5NZP - chains B and A; structure by X-ray diffraction, 1.30 A resolution.

# Chain B (and A)
Molecule: D-3-phosphoglycerate dehydrogenase
Organism: Homo sapiens
Notes: EC 1.1.1.95, 1.1.1.399, 1.1.1.37; chain A of this document is another copy of the same molecule, construct and numbering; everything in this record applies to it too
UniProt: O43175 (SERA_HUMAN); numbering as in UniProt (aligned over 96-299)
Sequence (204 residues; each row starts with the number of its first residue):
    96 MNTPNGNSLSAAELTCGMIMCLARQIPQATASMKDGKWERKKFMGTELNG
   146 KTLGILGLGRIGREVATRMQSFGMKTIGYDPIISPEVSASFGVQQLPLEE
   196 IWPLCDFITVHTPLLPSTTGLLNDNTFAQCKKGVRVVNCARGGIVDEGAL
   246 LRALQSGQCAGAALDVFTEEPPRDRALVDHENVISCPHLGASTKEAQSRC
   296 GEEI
Unresolved in the structure: 96-99, 295-299
Ligand contacts: 1,2-benzoxazol-3-ol (9EW): Leu151, Gly152, Tyr174, Asp175, Pro176, Leu193, Thr207, Leu210, Ser212, Thr213, Leu216
UniProt features mapped onto this chain:
  - active site: Arg236, Glu265, His283 (Proton donor)
  - binding site (NAD(+)): Arg155, Ile156, Asp175, Thr207, Cys234 to Arg236, Asp260, His283 to Ala286
  - natural variant: Arg135 (R135W: In PHGDHD), Gly140 (G140R: In NLS1), Arg163 (R163Q: In NLS1), Val261 (V261M: In PHGDHD)

# How chain B and chain A interact
Residue-residue contacts (133; chain B residue first):
  Leu104(B) with Glu142(A); Asn144(A)
  Ser105(B) with Arg119(A), hydrogen bond (backbone-side chain); Glu142(A), hydrogen bond
  Glu108(B) with Met115(A); Glu142(A); Leu143(A), hydrogen bond (side chain-backbone); Asn144(A), hydrogen bond (side chain-backbone)
  Leu109(B) with Arg119(A); Ile121(A), hydrophobic
  Cys111(B) with Met115(A); Phe167(A), hydrophobic
  Gly112(B) with Met115(A); Ile121(A)
  Met115(B) with Glu108(A); Cys111(A); Gly112(A); Met115(A), hydrophobic; Phe167(A), hydrophobic
  Cys116(B) with Cys116(A), hydrogen bond; Ile121(A), hydrophobic
  Arg119(B) with Ser105(A), hydrogen bond (side chain-backbone); Leu109(A); Leu284(A), hydrogen bond (side chain-backbone); Gly285(A), hydrogen bond (side chain-backbone); Ser287(A); Thr288(A)
  Ile121(B) with Leu109(A), hydrophobic; Gly112(A); Cys116(A), hydrophobic
  Pro122(B) with Pro122(A), hydrophobic; Thr125(A)
  Ala124(B) with Ser280(A); Cys281(A), hydrophobic
  Thr125(B) with Pro122(A); Ile279(A); Ser280(A), hydrogen bond (side chain-backbone)
  Met128(B) with Phe262(A), hydrophobic; Arg270(A), hydrogen bond (backbone-side chain); Val273(A); Ser280(A); Cys281(A); Pro282(A)
  Lys129(B) with Val273(A), hydrogen bond (side chain-backbone); Asp274(A); His275(A), hydrogen bond (side chain-backbone); Val278(A), hydrogen bond (side chain-backbone)
  Gly131(B) with Arg270(A)
  Trp133(B) with Phe262(A), hydrophobic; Glu265(A); Pro266(A), hydrophobic; Pro267(A); Pro282(A), hydrophobic; His283(A)
  Glu134(B) with Pro282(A)
  Arg135(B) with Pro282(A), hydrogen bond (side chain-backbone); His283(A), hydrogen bond (side chain-backbone); Leu284(A); Ser287(A)
  Phe138(B) with Leu284(A), hydrophobic
  Met139(B) with Ser287(A); Thr288(A); Lys289(A); Gln292(A)
  Gly140(B) with Ser287(A), hydrogen bond (backbone-backbone); Thr288(A); Lys289(A), hydrogen bond (backbone-backbone)
  Thr141(B) with Thr288(A); Lys289(A); Glu290(A)
  Glu142(B) with Leu104(A); Ser105(A), hydrogen bond; Glu108(A); Thr288(A); Glu290(A), hydrogen bond (backbone-side chain)
  Leu143(B) with Glu108(A), hydrogen bond (backbone-side chain)
  Asn144(B) with Leu104(A); Glu108(A), hydrogen bond (backbone-side chain)
  Lys146(B) with Glu290(A), salt bridge
  Arg163(B) with Ser166(A); Phe167(A)
  Ser166(B) with Arg163(A); Ser166(A), hydrogen bond
  Phe167(B) with Cys111(A), hydrophobic; Met115(A), hydrophobic; Arg163(A); Phe167(A), hydrophobic
  Phe262(B) with Met128(A), hydrophobic; Trp133(A), hydrophobic
  Glu265(B) with Trp133(A)
  Pro266(B) with Trp133(A), hydrophobic
  Pro267(B) with Trp133(A)
  Arg270(B) with Met128(A), hydrogen bond (side chain-backbone); Gly131(A)
  Val273(B) with Met128(A); Lys129(A), hydrogen bond (backbone-side chain)
  Asp274(B) with Lys129(A)
  His275(B) with Lys129(A), hydrogen bond (backbone-side chain)
  Val278(B) with Lys129(A)
  Ile279(B) with Ile121(A), hydrophobic; Thr125(A)
  Ser280(B) with Ala124(A); Thr125(A), hydrogen bond (backbone-side chain); Met128(A)
  Cys281(B) with Met128(A)
  Pro282(B) with Ala124(A); Met128(A); Trp133(A); Glu134(A); Arg135(A), hydrogen bond (backbone-side chain)
  His283(B) with Trp133(A); Arg135(A), hydrogen bond (backbone-side chain)
  Leu284(B) with Arg119(A), hydrogen bond (backbone-side chain); Ala124(A), hydrophobic; Arg135(A); Phe138(A), hydrophobic
  Gly285(B) with Arg119(A), hydrogen bond (backbone-side chain)
  Ser287(B) with Arg119(A); Arg135(A); Met139(A); Gly140(A), hydrogen bond (backbone-backbone)
  Thr288(B) with Arg119(A); Met139(A); Gly140(A); Thr141(A); Glu142(A)
  Lys289(B) with Met139(A); Gly140(A), hydrogen bond (backbone-backbone); Thr141(A)
  Glu290(B) with Thr141(A); Glu142(A), hydrogen bond (side chain-backbone); Lys146(A), salt bridge
  Gln292(B) with Met139(A)
Other interface residues (no listed pair), chain B (56 interface residues in all): Gly101, Met113, Thr162, Glu276, Ala286
Other interface residues (no listed pair), chain A (57 interface residues in all): Gly101, Met113, Thr162, Glu276, Ala286, Ala291

# Summary
The interface between chain B and chain A involves 56 residues on one side and 57 on the other, with 33
hydrogen bonds and 2 salt bridges. Polar pairs include Lys146(B)-Glu290(A), Ser105(B)-Arg119(A) and
Ser105(B)-Glu142(A). Ligands of chain B: 1,2-benzoxazol-3-ol.
Both chains are D-3-phosphoglycerate dehydrogenase (Homo sapiens). Entry 5NZP (Crystal structure of human
3-phosphoglycerate dehydrogenase in complex with 3-Hydroxybenzisoxazole) was determined by X-ray diffraction,
deposited together with 5OFV, 5OFW, 5NZO, 5NZQ and 5N53.
